8QEB - chain A; structure by electron microscopy, 3.30 A resolution.

# Chain A
Molecule: NPC intracellular sterol transporter 1-related protein 1
Organism: Saccharomyces cerevisiae
UniProt: Q12200 (NPC1_YEAST); numbering as in UniProt (aligned over 1-1170)
Chain sequence (1170 residues; row label = number of the first residue in the row):
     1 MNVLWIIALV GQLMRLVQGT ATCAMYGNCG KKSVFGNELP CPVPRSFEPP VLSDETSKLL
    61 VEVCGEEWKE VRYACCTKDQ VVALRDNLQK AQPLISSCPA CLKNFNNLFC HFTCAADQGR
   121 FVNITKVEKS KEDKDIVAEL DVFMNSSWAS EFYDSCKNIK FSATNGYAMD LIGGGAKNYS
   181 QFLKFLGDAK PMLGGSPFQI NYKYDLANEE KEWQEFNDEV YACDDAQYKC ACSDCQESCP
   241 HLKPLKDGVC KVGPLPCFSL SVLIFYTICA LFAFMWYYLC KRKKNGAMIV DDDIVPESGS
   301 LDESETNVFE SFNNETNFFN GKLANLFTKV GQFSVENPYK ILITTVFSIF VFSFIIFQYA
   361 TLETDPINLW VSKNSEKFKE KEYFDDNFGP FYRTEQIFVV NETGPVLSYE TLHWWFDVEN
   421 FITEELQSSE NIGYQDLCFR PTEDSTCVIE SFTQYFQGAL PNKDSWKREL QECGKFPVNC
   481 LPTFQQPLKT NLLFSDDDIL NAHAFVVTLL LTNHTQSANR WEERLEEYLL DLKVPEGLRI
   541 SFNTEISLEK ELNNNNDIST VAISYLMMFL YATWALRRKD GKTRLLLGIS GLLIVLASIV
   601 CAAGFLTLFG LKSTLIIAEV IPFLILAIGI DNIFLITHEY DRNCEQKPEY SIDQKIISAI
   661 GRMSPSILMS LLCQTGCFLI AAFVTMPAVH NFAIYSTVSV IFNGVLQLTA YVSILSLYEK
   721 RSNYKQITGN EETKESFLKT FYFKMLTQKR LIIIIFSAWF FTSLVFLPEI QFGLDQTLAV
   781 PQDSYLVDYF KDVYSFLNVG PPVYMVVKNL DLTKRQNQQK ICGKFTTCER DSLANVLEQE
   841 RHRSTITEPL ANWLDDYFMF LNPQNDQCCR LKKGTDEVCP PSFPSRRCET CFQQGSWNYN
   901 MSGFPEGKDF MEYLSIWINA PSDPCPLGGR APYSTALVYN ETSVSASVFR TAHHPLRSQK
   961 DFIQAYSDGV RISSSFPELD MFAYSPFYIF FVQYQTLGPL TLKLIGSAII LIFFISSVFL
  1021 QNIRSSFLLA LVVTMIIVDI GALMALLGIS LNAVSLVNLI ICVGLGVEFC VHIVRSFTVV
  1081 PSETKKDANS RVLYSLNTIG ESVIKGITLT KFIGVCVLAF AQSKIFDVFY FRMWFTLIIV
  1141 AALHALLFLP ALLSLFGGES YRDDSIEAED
Not modelled in the structure: 1-20, 280-307, 728-737, 1157-1170
Cystine bridges: Cys23-Cys75, Cys29-Cys41, Cys64-Cys110, Cys76-Cys114, Cys98-Cys230, Cys101-Cys156, Cys223-Cys235, Cys232-Cys239, Cys438-Cys447, Cys473-Cys480, Cys822-Cys828, Cys868-Cys925, Cys869-Cys891, Cys879-Cys888
Covalently attached groups: N-acetylglucosamine (NAG) linked to Asn401, Asn900, Asn940
Residues lining bound ligands: ergosterol (ERG): Leu84, Asn87, Lys90, Ala91, Leu94, Phe105, Phe109, Leu171, Phe185, Leu186, Leu193, Gly194, Gly195, Ser196, Pro197, Phe198
UniProt features mapped onto this chain:
  - glycosylation (N-linked (GlcNAc...) asparagine): Asn123, Asn145, Asn178, Asn314, Asn401, Asn513, Asn900, Asn940
  - mutagenesis: Tyr718 (Y718D: Sphingolipids mislocalization and no growth at 38 degrees Celsius)
What the authors report for this chain:
  - contacts within the chain: Asp631-His1072, Glu1068-His1072
  - conformationally variable residues (loop rearrangement, side-chain flip): Glu619, Phe1126

# Summary
Bound to chain A: ergosterol. N-acetylglucosamine is covalently linked to Asn401, Asn900 and Asn940. Curated
annotation (UniProt) lists one mutagenesis site. The paper reports conformational variability at Glu619 and
Phe1126; contacts within the chain involving Asp631, His1072 and Glu1068.
Chain A is NPC intracellular sterol transporter 1-related protein 1 (Saccharomyces cerevisiae); the structure,
S. cerevisia Niemann-Pick type C protein NCR1 in GDN at pH 7.5, was determined by electron microscopy (same
publication as 8QEC, 8QED and 8QEE).
